Entry 7V2L (electron microscopy, 3.30 A resolution); this record covers chains A and E of the 22 polymer chains in the assembly.

Chain A:
Molecule: 16s ribosomal RNA
From: Thermus thermophilus HB8
Sequence (1522 nucleotides; numbered 1 to 1522; the number before each row is that of its first residue):
     1 UUUGUUGGAG AGUUUGAUCC UGGCUCAGGG UGAACGCUGG CGGCGUGCCU AAGACAUGCA
    61 AGUCGUGCGG GCCGCGGGGU UUUACUCCGU GGUCAGCGGC GGACGGGUGA GUAACGCGUG
   121 GGUGACCUAC CCGGAAGAGG GGGACAACCC GGGGAAACUC GGGCUAAUCC CCCAUGUGGA
   181 CCCGCCCCUU GGGGUGUGUC CAAAGGGCUU UGCCCGCUUC CGGAUGGGCC CGCGUCCCAU
   241 CAGCUAGUUG GUGGGGUAAU GGCCCACCAA GGCGACGACG GGUAGCCGGU CUGAGAGGAU
   301 GGCCGGCCAC AGGGGCACUG AGACACGGGC CCCACUCCUA CGGGAGGCAG CAGUUAGGAA
   361 UCUUCCGCAA UGGGCGCAAG CCUGACGGAG CGACGCCGCU UGGAGGAAGA AGCCCUUCGG
   421 GGUGUAAACU CCUGAACCCG GGACGAAACC CCCGACGAGG GGACUGACGG UACCGGGGUA
   481 AUAGCGCCGG CCAACUCCGU GCCAGCAGCC GCGGUAAUAC GGAGGGCGCG AGCGUUACCC
   541 GGAUUCACUG GGCGUAAAGG GCGUGUAGGC GGCCUGGGGC GUCCCAUGUG AAAGACCACG
   601 GCUCAACCGU GGGGGAGCGU GGGAUACGCU CAGGCUAGAC GGUGGGAGAG GGUGGUGGAA
   661 UUCCCGGAGU AGCGGUGAAA UGCGCAGAUA CCGGGAGGAA CGCCGAUGGC GAAGGCAGCC
   721 ACCUGGUCCA CCCGUGACGC UGAGGCGCGA AAGCGUGGGG AGCAAACCGG AUUAGAUACC
   781 CGGGUAGUCC ACGCCCUAAA CGAUGCGCGC UAGGUCUCUG GGUCUCCUGG GGGCCGAAGC
   841 UAACGCGUUA AGCGCGCCGC CUGGGGAGUA CGGCCGCAAG GCUGAAACUC AAAGGAAUUG
   901 ACGGGGGCCC GCACAAGCGG UGGAGCAUGU GGUUUAAUUC GAAGCAACGC GAAGAACCUU
   961 ACCAGGCCUU GACAUGCUAG GGAACCCGGG UGAAAGCCUG GGGUGCCCCG CGAGGGGAGC
  1021 CCUAGCACAG GUGCUGCAUG GCCGUCGUCA GCUCGUGCCG UGAGGUGUUG GGUUAAGUCC
  1081 CGCAACGAGC GCAACCCCCG CCGUUAGUUG CCAGCGGUUC GGCCGGGCAC UCUAACGGGA
  1141 CUGCCCGCGA AAGCGGGAGG AAGGAGGGGA CGACGUCUGG UCAGCAUGGC CCUUACGGCC
  1201 UGGGCGACAC ACGUGCUACA AUGCCCACUA CAAAGCGAUG CCACCCGGCA ACGGGGAGCU
  1261 AAUCGCAAAA AGGUGGGCCC AGUUCGGAUU GGGGUCUGCA ACCCGACCCC AUGAAGCCGG
  1321 AAUCGCUAGU AAUCGCGGAU CAGCCAUGCC GCGGUGAAUA CGUUCCCGGG CCUUGUACAC
  1381 ACCGCCCGUC ACGCCAUGGG AGCGGGCUCU ACCCGAAGUC GCCGGGAGCC UACGGGCAGG
  1441 CGCCGAGGGU AGGGCCCGUG ACUGGGGCGA AGUCGUAACA AGGUAGCUGU ACCGGAAGGU
  1501 GCGGCUGGAU CACCUCCUUU CU
Unresolved in the structure: 1-4, 1512-1522
What the authors report for this chain:
  - mutagenesis - A901G: decreased catalytic activity

Chain E:
Protein: 30S ribosomal protein S5
From: Thermus thermophilus HB8
UniProtKB: Q5SHQ5 (RS5_THET8); numbering as in UniProt (aligned over 1-162)
Amino-acid sequence (162 residues; numbered 1 to 162; the number before each row is that of its first residue):
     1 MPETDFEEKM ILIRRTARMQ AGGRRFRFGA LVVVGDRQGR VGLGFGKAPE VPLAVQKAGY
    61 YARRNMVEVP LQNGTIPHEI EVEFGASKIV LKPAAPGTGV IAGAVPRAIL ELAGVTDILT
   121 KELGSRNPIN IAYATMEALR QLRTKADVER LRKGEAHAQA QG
Unresolved in the structure: 1-4, 155-162

How chain A and chain E interact:
Residue-residue contacts (68):
  U6(A) with Ala95(E), base contact
  G7(A) with Ala94(E), base contact; Ala95(E), hydrogen bond to the base; Thr98(E), hydrogen bond to the base; Leu119(E), base contact
  G8(A) with Lys92(E), base contact; Thr120(E), hydrogen bond to the sugar; Lys121(E), base contact
  A9(A) with Ile101(E), phosphate contact; Ala102(E), hydrogen bond to the sugar; Gly103(E), sugar contact; Arg107(E), base contact; Thr120(E), sugar contact
  G10(A) with Lys121(E), salt bridge to the phosphate; Glu122(E), hydrogen bond to the phosphate; Arg126(E), salt bridge to the phosphate
  A11(A) with Arg126(E), phosphate contact
  G16(A) with Ala17(E), hydrogen bond to the base; Arg18(E), base contact; Met19(E), sugar contact; Arg24(E), hydrogen bond to the sugar
  A17(A) with Thr16(E), sugar contact; Ala17(E), sugar contact
  U18(A) with Arg14(E), hydrogen bond to the phosphate
  C19(A) with Arg14(E), salt bridge to the phosphate; Asn127(E), phosphate contact; Asn130(E), phosphate contact
  C20(A) with Ala86(E), phosphate contact; Ser125(E), hydrogen bond to the phosphate; Asn127(E), phosphate contact; Asn130(E), phosphate contact
  U21(A) with Ala86(E), phosphate contact; Ser125(E), phosphate contact
  A543(A) with Lys121(E), salt bridge to the phosphate; Arg126(E), salt bridge to the phosphate
  U544(A) with Leu123(E), base contact
  U899(A) with Arg18(E), sugar contact; Met19(E), hydrogen bond to the sugar; Gln20(E), sugar contact
  G900(A) with Met19(E), sugar contact; Gln20(E), hydrogen bond to the sugar; Ala21(E), phosphate contact
  A901(A) with Ala21(E), phosphate contact
  U1053(A) with Gln20(E), hydrogen bond to the phosphate; Arg25(E), salt bridge to the phosphate
  G1055(A) with Pro49(E), phosphate contact
  U1056(A) with Lys57(E), salt bridge to the phosphate
  G1057(A) with Tyr60(E), phosphate contact; Tyr61(E), hydrogen bond to the phosphate; Arg64(E), salt bridge to the phosphate
  G1060(A) with Lys47(E), hydrogen bond to the base
  U1061(A) with Phe84(E), sugar contact; Ile129(E), sugar contact; Asn130(E), hydrogen bond to the base; Tyr133(E), sugar contact
  G1062(A) with Arg14(E), hydrogen bond to the sugar; Tyr133(E), phosphate contact
  A1063(A) with Thr16(E), hydrogen bond to the phosphate; Phe45(E), phosphate contact; Lys47(E), phosphate contact
  G1064(A) with Thr16(E), hydrogen bond to the phosphate; Ala17(E), phosphate contact; Arg18(E), phosphate contact; Arg27(E), phosphate contact
  A1379(A) with Met19(E), base contact
  C1380(A) with Arg24(E), salt bridge to the phosphate
  A1381(A) with Gln20(E), hydrogen bond to the base; Gly22(E), base contact
Also at the interface, not in a pair above, chain A (33 interface residues in all): G542, A842, C1054, G1065
Also at the interface, not in a pair above, chain E (42 interface residues in all): Gly23, Gly85, Gly124

Overview:
33 residues of chain A and 42 residues of chain E are in contact, with 19 hydrogen bonds and 9 salt bridges.
Among the polar pairs are G7(A)-Ala95(E), G7(A)-Thr98(E) and G16(A)-Ala17(E). The paper reports that A901G of
chain A reduces catalytic activity.
Here chain A is 16s ribosomal RNA and chain E is 30S ribosomal protein S5, both from Thermus thermophilus HB8.
Entry 7V2L (T.thermophilus 30S ribosome with KsgA, class K1k2) was determined by electron microscopy,
deposited together with 7V2M, 7V2N, 7V2O, 7V2P and 7V2Q.
